6ZOG - chains A and B of the 5 polymer chains in the assembly; structure by X-ray diffraction, 2.75 A resolution.

== Chain A (and B) ==
Protein: Multidrug efflux pump subunit AcrB
Source organism: Escherichia coli K-12
Notes: chain B of this document is another copy of the same molecule, construct and numbering; everything in this record applies to it too
Reference sequence: P31224 (ACRB_ECOLI); residues 1-1049 here = UniProt positions 1-1049
Amino-acid sequence (1057 residues; row label = number of the first residue in the row):
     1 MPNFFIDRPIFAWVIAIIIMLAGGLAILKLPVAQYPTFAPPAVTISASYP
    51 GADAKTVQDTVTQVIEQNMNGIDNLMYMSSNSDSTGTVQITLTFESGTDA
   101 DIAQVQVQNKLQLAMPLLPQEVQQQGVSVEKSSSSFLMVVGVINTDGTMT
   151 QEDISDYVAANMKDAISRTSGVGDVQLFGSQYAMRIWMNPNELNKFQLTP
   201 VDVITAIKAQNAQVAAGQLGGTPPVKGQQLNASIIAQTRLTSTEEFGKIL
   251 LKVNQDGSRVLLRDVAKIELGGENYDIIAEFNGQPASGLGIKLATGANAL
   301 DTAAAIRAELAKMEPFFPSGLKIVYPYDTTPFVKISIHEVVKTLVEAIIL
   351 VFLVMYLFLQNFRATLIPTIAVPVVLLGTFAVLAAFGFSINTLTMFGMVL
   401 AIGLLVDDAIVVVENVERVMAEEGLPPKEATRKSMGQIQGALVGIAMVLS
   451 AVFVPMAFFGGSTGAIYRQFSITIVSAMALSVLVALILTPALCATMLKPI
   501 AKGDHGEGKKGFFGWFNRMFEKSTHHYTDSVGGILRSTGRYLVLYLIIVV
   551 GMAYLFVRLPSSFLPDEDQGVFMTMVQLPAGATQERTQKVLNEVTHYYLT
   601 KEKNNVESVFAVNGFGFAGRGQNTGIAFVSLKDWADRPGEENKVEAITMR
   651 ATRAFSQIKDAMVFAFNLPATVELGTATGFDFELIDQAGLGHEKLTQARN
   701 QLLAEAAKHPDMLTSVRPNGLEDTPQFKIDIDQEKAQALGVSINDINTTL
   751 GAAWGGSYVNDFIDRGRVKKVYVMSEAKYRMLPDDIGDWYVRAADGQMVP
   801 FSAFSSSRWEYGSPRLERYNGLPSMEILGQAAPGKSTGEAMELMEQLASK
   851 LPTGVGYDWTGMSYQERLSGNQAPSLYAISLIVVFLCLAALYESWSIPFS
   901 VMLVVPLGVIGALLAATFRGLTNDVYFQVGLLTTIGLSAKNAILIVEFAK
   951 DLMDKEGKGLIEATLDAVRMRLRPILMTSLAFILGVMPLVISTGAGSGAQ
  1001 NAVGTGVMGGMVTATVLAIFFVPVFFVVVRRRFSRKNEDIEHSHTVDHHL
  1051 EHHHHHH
Not modelled in the structure: 1035-1057
Sequence notes: engineered mutation F38 (Ile in P31224), T671 (Ile in P31224); expression tag (1050-1057)
Swiss-Prot annotation at these positions:
  - mutagenesis: H526 (H526Y: Partially restores chloramphenicol resistance to an AcrZ G30R mutant)
From the paper describing this entry:
  - mutagenesis - L393A, I466A, F563A, L674A: decreased growth in response to drugs with low molecular weight (LMW)
  - mutagenesis - F563A: decreased growth in response to fusidic acid (FUA)
  - mutagenesis - F563A: decreased growth in response to novobiocin
  - mutagenesis - F380A/F563A: decreased growth in response to FUA
  - mutagenesis - F380A/F563A: unchanged growth in response to doxorubicin
  - mutagenesis - G621P: unchanged growth in response to RFB
  - mutagenesis - T934A, L937A: decreased growth in response to erythromycin
  - mutagenesis - T934A, L937A: unchanged growth in response to Doxorubicin
  - mutagenesis - L393A, I466A, L674A: decreased growth in response to beta-lactams, linezolid, and phenicols
  - mutagenesis - F380A/F563A, F563A/L674A: abolished growth in response to DDM
  - mutagenesis - F380A/F563A, F563A: decreased growth in response to beta-lactams
  - mutagenesis - F563A: decreased growth in response to phenicols
  - mutagenesis - G621P: decreased growth in response to 3-FOR
  - catalytic residues: D407, D408, K940 (citing earlier work)
  - mutagenesis - T934A, L937A: increased growth in response to beta-lactams
  - mutagenesis - T934A, L937A: increased growth in response to novobiocin
  - mutagenesis - A981C: unchanged growth in response to all the tested drugs

== How chain A and chain B interact ==
Contacting residue pairs (129; chain A residue first):
  R8(A) with E893(B)
  P9(A) with E893(B)
  I10(A) with A889(B); E893(B), hydrogen bond (backbone-side chain); S894(B); W895(B)
  F11(A) with A890(B); E893(B), hydrogen bond (backbone-side chain)
  W13(A) with W895(B), hydrophobic
  V14(A) with L886(B)
  I17(A) with L886(B), hydrophobic
  L21(A) with I882(B), hydrophobic
  D101(A) with D73(B); I102(B); Q106(B)
  Q104(A) with K110(B)
  V105(A) with V105(B), hydrophobic
  Q108(A) with N109(B), hydrogen bond (side chain-backbone); L113(B)
  Q112(A) with Q112(B); L113(B)
  Q123(A) with P116(B)
  Q124(A) with L117(B)
  V127(A) with L113(B)
  V129(A) with K110(B), hydrogen bond (backbone-side chain)
  K131(A) with G71(B); D73(B), salt bridge
  D164(A) with Q67(B); N70(B)
  S167(A) with N70(B); G71(B), hydrogen bond (backbone-backbone)
  R168(A) with M69(B); N70(B); I72(B); N820(B), hydrogen bond (side chain-backbone)
  S170(A) with D73(B); N74(B), hydrogen bond (side chain-backbone)
  A209(A) with I743(B)
  Q210(A) with Q733(B); Q737(B)
  Q213(A) with T56(B), hydrogen bond; T60(B)
  V214(A) with T56(B), hydrogen bond (backbone-side chain); N747(B)
  A215(A) with Y49(B), hydrophobic; G51(B); A52(B), hydrophobic; G751(B)
  A216(A) with G51(B); L750(B), hydrophobic; W754(B)
  G217(A) with G51(B), hydrogen bond (backbone-backbone); W754(B); G755(B)
  Q218(A) with S84(B), hydrogen bond (side chain-backbone); W754(B)
  L219(A) with F727(B), hydrophobic; W754(B), hydrophobic; M781(B); L782(B); P783(B); W809(B), hydrophobic
  G220(A) with Q622(B), hydrogen bond (backbone-side chain); R780(B); M781(B), hydrogen bond (backbone-backbone)
  G221(A) with R780(B), hydrogen bond (backbone-side chain); M781(B)
  T222(A) with Y275(B); D276(B), hydrogen bond; Q584(B); Q622(B); R780(B)
  P223(A) with W187(B); Y275(B); A777(B); R780(B), hydrogen bond (backbone-side chain)
  P224(A) with Q584(B); A777(B); M781(B), hydrophobic
  V225(A) with A777(B), hydrophobic; K778(B); M781(B)
  K226(A) with E585(B)
  G227(A) with E585(B), hydrogen bond (backbone-side chain)
  Q228(A) with T583(B), hydrogen bond (backbone-side chain); E585(B); M781(B), hydrogen bond (side chain-backbone)
  Q229(A) with G581(B); T583(B); R586(B), hydrogen bond
  L230(A) with T583(B); P783(B); W809(B), hydrophobic
  N231(A) with G581(B); Q622(B), hydrogen bond
  A232(A) with P725(B); W809(B), hydrophobic
  S233(A) with S84(B), hydrogen bond; Q726(B); F727(B), hydrogen bond (backbone-backbone)
  I234(A) with F727(B); W754(B), hydrophobic
  I235(A) with D53(B); Q726(B); F727(B), hydrogen bond (backbone-backbone); K728(B); I729(B), hydrogen bond (backbone-backbone)
  A236(A) with K728(B), hydrogen bond (backbone-side chain); I729(B)
  Q237(A) with Q733(B), hydrogen bond; I743(B); N747(B), hydrogen bond
  L250(A) with E734(B); Q737(B), hydrogen bond (backbone-side chain)
  K252(A) with Q737(B)
  R259(A) with E734(B), salt bridge
  K312(A) with D858(B), salt bridge
  F316(A) with Q687(B); G854(B); V855(B); G856(B)
  I763(A) with D59(B)
  R765(A) with G689(B)
  G766(A) with Q63(B)
  R767(A) with Q63(B); Q67(B)
  V768(A) with D59(B); Q63(B), hydrogen bond (backbone-side chain); Q67(B), hydrogen bond (backbone-side chain)
Other interface residues (no listed pair), chain A (71 interface residues in all): I18, L25, I102, L111, M115, S128, N161, V172, T238, R239, L251, V253
Other interface residues (no listed pair), chain B (82 interface residues in all): P50, K55, V64, E66, L75, M78, A582, M774, I786, E810, R818, G821, I879

== Summary ==
The interface between chain A and chain B involves 71 residues on one side and 82 on the other; the contacts
include 31 hydrogen bonds and 3 salt bridges. Polar contacts include K131(A)-D73(B), R259(A)-E734(B) and
K312(A)-D858(B). The paper reports catalytic residues D407(A), D408(A) and K940(A); L393A, I466A and F563A of
chain A, among others, reduce growth in response to drugs with low molecular weight (LMW); 10 substitutions
were tested in all.
Both chains are Multidrug efflux pump subunit AcrB (Escherichia coli K-12). Entry 6ZOG (Minocycline binding to
the deep binding pocket of AcrB-I38F_I671T) was determined by X-ray diffraction, deposited together with 6ZO5,
6ZO6, 6ZO7, 6ZO8, 6ZO9, 6ZOA and 6 further entries.
